Entry 2B4T (X-ray diffraction, 2.50 A resolution); this record covers chains P and Q of the 4 polymer chains in the assembly.

== Chain P (and Q) ==
Protein: glyceraldehyde-3-phosphate dehydrogenase
Organism: Plasmodium falciparum
Notes: EC 1.2.1.12; chain Q of this document is another copy of the same molecule, construct and numbering; everything in this record applies to it too
UniProtKB: Q8T6B1 (Q8T6B1_PLAFA); residue numbers follow UniProt; this construct covers 1-337
Chain sequence (345 residues; row label = number of the first residue in the row; numbers below 1 keep their minus sign (Met-7 is residue -7)):
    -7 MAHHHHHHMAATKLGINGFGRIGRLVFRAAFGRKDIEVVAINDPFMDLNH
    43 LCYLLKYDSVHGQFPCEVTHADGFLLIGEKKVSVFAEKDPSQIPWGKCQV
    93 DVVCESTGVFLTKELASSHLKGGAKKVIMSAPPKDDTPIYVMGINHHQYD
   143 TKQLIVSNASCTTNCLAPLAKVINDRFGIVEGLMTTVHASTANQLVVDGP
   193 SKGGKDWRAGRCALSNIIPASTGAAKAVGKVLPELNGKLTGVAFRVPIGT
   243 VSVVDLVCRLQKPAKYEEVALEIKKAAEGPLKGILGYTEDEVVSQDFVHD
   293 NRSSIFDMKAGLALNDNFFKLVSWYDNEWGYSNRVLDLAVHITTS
Unresolved in the structure: -7 to 3, 337
Differences from the reference sequence: cloning artifact (-7 to -6); expression tag (-5 to 0); engineered mutation Ala3 (Val in Q8T6B1), Thr336 (Asn in Q8T6B1), Ser337 (Asn in Q8T6B1)
Residues lining bound ligands:
  - 4-(2-aminoethyl)benzenesulfonyl fluoride (AES): Thr99, Thr183, Ala184, Asn185, Arg237
  - NAD (nicotinamide-adenine-dinucleotide): Asn9, Gly10, Phe11, Gly12, Arg13, Ile14, Asn34, Asp35, Pro36, Phe37, Met38, Glu79, Lys80, Ser98, Thr99, Gly100, Phe102, Ser122, Ala123, Cys153, His180, Thr183, Ala184, Asn319, Glu320, Tyr323

== How chain P and chain Q interact ==
Pairs across the interface (55; chain P residue first):
  Arg13(P) with Val189(Q); Asp190(Q), salt bridge
  Arg16(P) with Asp190(Q), hydrogen bond (side chain-backbone)
  Phe37(P) with Pro192(Q)
  Asn41(P) with Trp199(Q)
  His42(P) with Pro192(Q); Ser193(Q); Trp199(Q)
  Tyr45(P) with Trp199(Q), hydrophobic; Arg203(Q), hydrogen bond
  Leu46(P) with Gly191(Q)
  Tyr49(P) with Arg203(Q)
  Asp50(P) with Asp190(Q); Arg203(Q)
  Ser51(P) with Asp190(Q), hydrogen bond; Arg203(Q), hydrogen bond; Cys204(Q); Asn208(Q), hydrogen bond
  Ser182(P) with Val188(Q); Leu206(Q)
  Thr183(P) with Val188(Q)
  Ala184(P) with Val189(Q), hydrophobic
  Gln186(P) with Val188(Q)
  Leu187(P) with Val188(Q)
  Val188(P) with Ser182(Q); Gln186(Q); Leu187(Q); Val188(Q)
  Val189(P) with Arg13(Q); Ser182(Q); Ala184(Q), hydrophobic
  Asp190(P) with Arg13(Q), salt bridge; Arg16(Q), hydrogen bond (backbone-side chain); Asp50(Q); Ser51(Q), hydrogen bond
  Gly191(P) with Leu46(Q)
  Pro192(P) with Phe37(Q); His42(Q); Leu46(Q)
  Ser193(P) with His42(Q)
  Trp199(P) with Asn41(Q); His42(Q); Tyr45(Q), hydrophobic
  Arg203(P) with Tyr45(Q), hydrogen bond; Tyr49(Q); Asp50(Q); Ser51(Q), hydrogen bond
  Cys204(P) with Ser51(Q)
  Ala205(P) with Val188(Q), hydrophobic
  Leu206(P) with Ser182(Q); Leu206(Q), hydrophobic; Pro239(Q), hydrophobic
  Asn208(P) with Ser51(Q), hydrogen bond
  Pro239(P) with Leu206(Q), hydrophobic
  Ile240(P) with Leu206(Q)
Interface residues without a listed pair, chain P (33 interface residues in all): Met38, Asp39, Gly196, Arg200
Interface residues without a listed pair, chain Q (33 interface residues in all): Met38, Thr183, Gly196, Arg200, Ala205, Ser207, Ile240

== Overview ==
Chain P and chain Q each contribute 33 residues to their interface; the contacts include 10 hydrogen bonds and
2 salt bridges. Polar contacts include Arg13(P)-Asp190(Q), Arg16(P)-Asp190(Q) and Tyr45(P)-Arg203(Q). Ligands
of chain P: NAD and 4-(2-aminoethyl)benzenesulfonyl fluoride.
Both chains are glyceraldehyde-3-phosphate dehydrogenase (Plasmodium falciparum). Entry 2B4T (Crystal
structure of glyceraldehyde-3-phosphate dehydrogenase from Plasmodium falciparum at 2.25 Angstrom resolution
reveals intriguing extra electron ...) was determined by X-ray diffraction (same publication as 2B4R).
